PDB entry 5NEM | electron microscopy, 10.80 A resolution (very low resolution: no residue pairs are listed; an interface is given only as per-side residue counts) | chains 1 and B of the 6 polymer chains in the assembly

Chain 1:
Protein: O PanAsia VP1
Source organism: Foot-and-mouth disease virus - type O
UniProtKB: A0A1B0SZV3 (A0A1B0SZV3_9PICO); residues 1-210 here correspond to UniProt positions 524-733 (UniProt number = residue number + 523)
Amino-acid sequence (210 residues; row label = number of the first residue in the row):
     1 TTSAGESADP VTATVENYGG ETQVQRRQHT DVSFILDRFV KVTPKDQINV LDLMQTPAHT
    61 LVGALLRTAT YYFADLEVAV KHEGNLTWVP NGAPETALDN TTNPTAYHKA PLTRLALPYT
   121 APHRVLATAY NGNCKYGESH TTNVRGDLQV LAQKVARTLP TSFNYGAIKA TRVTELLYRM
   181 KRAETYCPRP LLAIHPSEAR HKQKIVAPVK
Construct notes: conflict Val155 (Ala678 in A0A1B0SZV3)
What the authors report for this chain:
  - conformationally variable residues (loop rearrangement): Cys134 to Arg157

Chain B:
Protein: Integrin beta-6
Source organism: Homo sapiens
UniProtKB: P18564 (ITB6_HUMAN); the construct has insertions or renumbered stretches relative to UniProt, so the offset changes along the chain: 5-28 = UniProt 22-45; 38-471 = UniProt 58-491
Amino-acid sequence (470 residues; numbered 5 to 471 plus 12 insertion-coded residues; 9 numbers in that range are skipped by the numbering (no residue carries them; nothing is unmodelled there); the number before each row is that of its first residue; a row labelled like 28A-28L holds insertion residues (28A, then the next letters in order)):
     5 GCALGGAETC EDCLLIGPQC AWCA
28A-28L QENFTHPSGVGE
    38 RCDTPANLLA KGCQLNFIEN PVSQVEILKN KPLSVGRQKN SSDIVQIAPQ SLILKLRPGG
    98 AQTLQVHVRQ TEDYPVDLYY LMDLSASMDD DLNTIKELGS RLSKEMSKLT SNFRLGFGSF
   158 VEKPVSPFVK TTPEEIANPC SSIPYFCLPT FGFKHILPLT NDAERFNEIV KNQKISANID
   218 TPEGGFDAIM QAAVCKEKIG WRNDSLHLLV FVSDADSHFG MDSKLAGIVC PNDGLCHLDS
   278 KNEYSMSTVL EYPTIGQLID KLVQNNVLLI FAVTQEQVHL YENYAKLIPG ATVGLLQKDS
   338 GNILQLIISA YEELRSEVEL EVLGDTEGLN LSFTAICNNG TLFQHQKKCS HMKVGDTASF
   398 SVTVNIPHCE RRSRHIIIKP VGLGDALELL VSPECNCDCQ KEVEVNSSKC HNGNGSFQCG
   458 VCACHPGHMG PRCE
Unresolved in the structure: 11-12, 28A-28L, 43-49, 439
Cystine bridges: Cys6-Cys24, Cys14-Cys434, Cys17-Cys39, Cys27-Cys50, Cys177-Cys184, Cys232-Cys273, Cys374-Cys386, Cys406-Cys432, Cys436-Cys456, Cys447-Cys459, Cys461-Cys470
Glycans and other covalent adducts: N-acetylglucosamine (NAG) linked to Asn77
Construct notes: conflict Cys267 (Ile287 in P18564), Asn449 (His469 in P18564)
UniProt features mapped onto this chain:
  - binding site (Mg(2+)): Asp120, Ser122, Ser124, Glu220
  - binding site (Ca(2+)): Ser124, Asp127, Asp128, Glu159, Asn215, Asp217, Pro219, Glu220, Asp251, Lys335
  - glycosylation (N-linked (GlcNAc...) asparagine): Asn28C, Asn77, Asn240, Asn367, Asn376, Asn443, Asn451

How chain 1 and chain B interact:
At this resolution (11 A) residue pairs are not listed: 11 residues of chain 1 and 18 of chain B lie at the interface.
From the paper, about this interface:
  - interface residues, chain 1: Arg145(1)

In short:
11 residues of chain 1 face 18 of chain B across their interface. Covalently linked N-acetylglucosamine: at
Asn77(B). Curated annotation (UniProt) lists 4 Mg2+-binding residues and 10 Ca2+-binding residues on chain B.
The paper reports the interface residue Arg145(1); conformational variability at Cys134(1).
Here chain 1 is O PanAsia VP1 (Foot-and-mouth disease virus - type O) and chain B is Integrin beta-6 (Homo
sapiens). Entry 5NEM (Localised reconstruction of alpha v beta 6 bound to Foot and Mouth Disease Virus O
PanAsia ...) was determined by electron microscopy, deposited together with 5NE4, 5NED, 5NEJ, 5NER and 5NET.
